6P70 - chains C and D of the 8 polymer chains in the assembly; structure by X-ray diffraction, 3.05 A resolution.

== Chain C ==
Protein: DNA-directed RNA polymerase subunit beta
Source organism: Thermus thermophilus
Notes: EC 2.7.7.6
UniProtKB: Q8RQE9 (RPOB_THET8); numbering as in UniProt (aligned over 1-1119)
Sequence (1119 residues; row label = number of the first residue in the row):
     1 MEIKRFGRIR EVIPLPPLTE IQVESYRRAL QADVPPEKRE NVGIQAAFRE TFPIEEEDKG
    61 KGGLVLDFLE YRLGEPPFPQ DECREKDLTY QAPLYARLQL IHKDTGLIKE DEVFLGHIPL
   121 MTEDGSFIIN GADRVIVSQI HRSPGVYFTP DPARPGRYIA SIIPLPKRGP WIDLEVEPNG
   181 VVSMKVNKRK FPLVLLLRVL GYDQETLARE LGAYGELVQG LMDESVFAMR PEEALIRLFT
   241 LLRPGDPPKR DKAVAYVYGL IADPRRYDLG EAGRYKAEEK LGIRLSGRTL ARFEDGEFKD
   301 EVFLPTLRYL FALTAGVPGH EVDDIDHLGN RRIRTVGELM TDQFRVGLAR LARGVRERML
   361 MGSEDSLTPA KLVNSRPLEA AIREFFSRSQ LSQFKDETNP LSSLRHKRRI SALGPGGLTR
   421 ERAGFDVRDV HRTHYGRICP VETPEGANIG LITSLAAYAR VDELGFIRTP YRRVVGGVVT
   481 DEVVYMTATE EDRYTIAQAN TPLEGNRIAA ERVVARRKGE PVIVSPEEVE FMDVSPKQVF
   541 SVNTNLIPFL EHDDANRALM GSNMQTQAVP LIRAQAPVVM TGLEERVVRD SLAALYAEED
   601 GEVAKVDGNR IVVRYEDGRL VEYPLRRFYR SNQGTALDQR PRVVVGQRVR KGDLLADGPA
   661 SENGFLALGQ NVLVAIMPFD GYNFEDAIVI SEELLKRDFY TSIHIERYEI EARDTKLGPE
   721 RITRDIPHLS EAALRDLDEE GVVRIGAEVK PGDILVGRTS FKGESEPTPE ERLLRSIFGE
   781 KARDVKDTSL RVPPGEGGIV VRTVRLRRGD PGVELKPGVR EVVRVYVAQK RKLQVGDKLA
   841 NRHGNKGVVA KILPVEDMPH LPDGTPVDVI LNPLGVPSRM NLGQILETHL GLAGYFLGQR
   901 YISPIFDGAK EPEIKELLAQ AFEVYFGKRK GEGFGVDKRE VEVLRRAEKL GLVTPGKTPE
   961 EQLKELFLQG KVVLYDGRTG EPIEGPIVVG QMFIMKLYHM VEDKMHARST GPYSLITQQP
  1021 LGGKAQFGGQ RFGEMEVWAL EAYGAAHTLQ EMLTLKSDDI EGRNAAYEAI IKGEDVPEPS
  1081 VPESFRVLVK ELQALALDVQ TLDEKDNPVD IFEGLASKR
Disordered / not traced: 57-63, 1119

== Chain D ==
Protein: DNA-directed RNA polymerase subunit beta'
Source organism: Thermus thermophilus
Notes: EC 2.7.7.6
UniProtKB: Q8RQE8 (RPOC_THET8); residues 1-1524 here = UniProt positions 1-1524
Sequence (1524 residues; row label = number of the first residue in the row):
     1 MKKEVRKVRI ALASPEKIRS WSYGEVEKPE TINYRTLKPE RDGLFDERIF GPIKDYECAC
    61 GKYKRQRFEG KVCERCGVEV TKSIVRRYRM GHIELATPAA HIWFVKDVPS KIGTLLDLSA
   121 TELEQVLYFS KYIVLDPKGA ILNGVPVEKR QLLTDEEYRE LRYGKQETYP LPPGVDALVK
   181 DGEEVVKGQE LAPGVVSRLD GVALYRFPRR VRVEYVKKER AGLRLPLAAW VEKEAYKPGE
   241 ILAELPEPYL FRAEEEGVVE LKELEEGAFL VLRREDEPVA TYFLPVGMTP LVVHGEIVEK
   301 GQPLAEAKGL LRMPRQVRAA QVEAEEEGET VYLTLFLEWT EPKDYRVQPH MNVVVPEGAR
   361 VEAGDKIVAA IDPEEEVIAE AEGVVHLHEP ASILVVKARV YPFEDDVEVS TGDRVAPGDV
   421 LADGGKVKSD VYGRVEVDLV RNVVRVVESY DIDARMGAEA IQQLLKELDL EALEKELLEE
   481 MKHPSRARRA KARKRLEVVR AFLDSGNRPE WMILEAVPVL PPDLRPMVQV DGGRFATSDL
   541 NDLYRRLINR NNRLKKLLAQ GAPEIIIRNE KRMLQEAVDA LLDNGRRGAP VTNPGSDRPL
   601 RSLTDILSGK QGRFRQNLLG KRVDYSGRSV IVVGPQLKLH QCGLPKRMAL ELFKPFLLKK
   661 MEEKGIAPNV KAARRMLERQ RDIKDEVWDA LEEVIHGKVV LLNRAPTLHR LGIQAFQPVL
   721 VEGQSIQLHP LVCEAFNADF DGDQMAVHVP LSSFAQAEAR IQMLSAHNLL SPASGEPLAK
   781 PSRDIILGLY YITQVRKEKK GAGLEFATPE EALAAHERGE VALNAPIKVA GRETSVGRLK
   841 YVFANPDEAL LAVAHGIVDL QDVVTVRYMG KRLETSPGRI LFARIVAEAV EDEKVAWELI
   901 QLDVPQEKNS LKDLVYQAFL RLGMEKTARL LDALKYYGFT FSTTSGITIG IDDAVIPEEK
   961 KQYLEEADRK LLQIEQAYEM GFLTDRERYD QILQLWTETT EKVTQAVFKN FEENYPFNPL
  1021 YVMAQSGARG NPQQIRQLCG LRGLMQKPSG ETFEVPVRSS FREGLTVLEY FISSHGARKG
  1081 GADTALRTAD SGYLTRKLVD VTHEIVVREA DCGTTNYISV PLFQPDEVTR SLRLRKRADI
  1141 EAGLYGRVLA REVEVLGVRL EEGRYLSMDD VHLLIKAAEA GEIQEVPVRS PLTCQTRYGV
  1201 CQKCYGYDLS MARPVSIGEA VGIVAAQSIG EPGTQLTMRT FHTGGVAGAA DITQGLPRVI
  1261 ELFEARRPKA KAVISEIDGV VRIEETEEKL SVFVESEGFS KEYKLPKEAR LLVKDGDYVE
  1321 AGQPLTRGAI DPHQLLEAKG PEAVERYLVE EIQKVYRAQG VKLHDKHIEI VVRQMMKYVE
  1381 VTDPGDSRLL EGQVLEKWDV EALNERLIAE GKTPVAWKPL LMGVTKSALS TKSWLSAASF
  1441 QNTTHVLTEA AIAGKKDELI GLKENVILGR LIPAGTGSDF VRFTQVVDQK TLKAIEEARK
  1501 EAVEAKERPA ARRGVKREQP GKQA
Disordered / not traced: 1-2, 1239-1252, 1503-1524
Metal / ion sites: Zn2+ site 1: C58, C60, C73, C76; Mg2+ site 1: D739, D741, D743; Mg2+ site 2: K840 (shared with 1 residue of chain B); Zn2+ site 2: C1112, C1194, C1201, C1204

== Chain C / chain D interface ==
Residue-residue contacts (396; chain C residue first):
  F425(C) - K1079(D)
  F425(C) - D1083(D)
  F425(C) - L1086(D)  hydrophobic
  R428(C) - R1078(D)  hydrogen bond (backbone-side chain)
  R428(C) - L1086(D)
  D429(C) - P1048(D)
  D429(C) - R1078(D)
  D429(C) - K1079(D)  salt bridge
  V430(C) - P1048(D)
  V430(C) - F1071(D)  hydrophobic
  V430(C) - S1074(D)
  V430(C) - H1075(D)  hydrogen bond (backbone-side chain)
  V430(C) - R1078(D)
  H431(C) - F1071(D)
  R432(C) - F1071(D)
  Y435(C) - F1071(D)  hydrophobic
  C439(C) - R1078(D)
  P440(C) - S1074(D)
  P440(C) - R1078(D)  hydrogen bond (backbone-side chain)
  T443(C) - R1078(D)
  G446(C) - A1085(D)
  I449(C) - R1078(D)
  I449(C) - G1081(D)
  I449(C) - A1082(D)
  G450(C) - R1078(D)
  Q498(C) - V1067(D)
  Q498(C) - L1068(D)
  R516(C) - L1068(D)
  P521(C) - V1055(D)  hydrophobic
  P521(C) - L1068(D)  hydrophobic
  V539(C) - V1067(D)  hydrophobic
  F540(C) - Y1070(D)  hydrophobic
  L550(C) - Y1070(D)
  E551(C) - G1064(D)
  E551(C) - L1065(D)  hydrogen bond (backbone-backbone)
  H552(C) - F1061(D)  hydrogen bond (side chain-backbone)
  H552(C) - R1062(D)  hydrogen bond (side chain-backbone)
  H552(C) - E1063(D)
  H552(C) - G1064(D)
  D553(C) - Y1070(D)  hydrogen bond (backbone-side chain)
  D554(C) - R1042(D)  salt bridge
  D554(C) - F1061(D)
  D554(C) - Y1070(D)
  A555(C) - Y1070(D)
  A558(C) - Y1070(D)
  I676(C) - I947(D)
  I676(C) - T948(D)  hydrogen bond (backbone-side chain)
  M677(C) - T943(D)
  M677(C) - I947(D)
  P678(C) - D784(D)
  P678(C) - S942(D)
  P678(C) - T943(D)
  P678(C) - I947(D)
  F679(C) - T943(D)
  D680(C) - P635(D)
  D680(C) - F939(D)
  D680(C) - T940(D)
  D680(C) - T943(D)  hydrogen bond (backbone-side chain)
  G681(C) - V633(D)
  G681(C) - P635(D)
  G681(C) - F939(D)
  Y682(C) - V633(D)
  Y682(C) - P635(D)
  Y682(C) - Q636(D)
  F684(C) - V633(D)  hydrophobic
  F684(C) - P730(D)
  F684(C) - F740(D)
  F684(C) - S782(D)
  F684(C) - R783(D)
  F684(C) - D784(D)
  F684(C) - F939(D)  hydrophobic
  E685(C) - D739(D)
  E685(C) - F740(D)  hydrogen bond (backbone-backbone)
  E685(C) - R783(D)  salt bridge
  E685(C) - R1029(D)  salt bridge
  D686(C) - F740(D)
  A687(C) - V633(D)  hydrophobic
  A687(C) - F740(D)  hydrophobic
  R713(C) - Q529(D)
  R713(C) - D531(D)
  R713(C) - G532(D)
  R713(C) - G533(D)
  K716(C) - R35(D)  hydrogen bond (side chain-backbone)
  K716(C) - L37(D)
  R735(C) - R681(D)
  E748(C) - R681(D)  hydrogen bond (backbone-side chain)
  K750(C) - R681(D)
  P751(C) - E678(D)
  P751(C) - R679(D)
  P751(C) - Q680(D)  hydrogen bond (backbone-backbone)
  G752(C) - E678(D)
  D753(C) - R679(D)  salt bridge
  D753(C) - R681(D)  salt bridge
  E766(C) - K64(D)
  P769(C) - R65(D)
  R772(C) - R65(D)
  Q834(C) - Q724(D)  hydrogen bond
  V835(C) - V632(D)  hydrophobic
  V835(C) - S725(D)  hydrogen bond (backbone-side chain)
  G836(C) - V630(D)
  G836(C) - S725(D)
  K838(C) - D741(D)
  K846(C) - D741(D)
  G847(C) - F740(D)
  G847(C) - D741(D)
  V848(C) - I631(D)
  V848(C) - V632(D)  hydrophobic
  V848(C) - F740(D)  hydrogen bond (backbone-backbone)
  V848(C) - G742(D)
  V849(C) - V632(D)
  A850(C) - V632(D)  hydrophobic
  A850(C) - V633(D)  hydrophobic
  N872(C) - D784(D)  hydrogen bond
  P873(C) - I947(D)
  P873(C) - I949(D)
  L874(C) - R783(D)
  L874(C) - D784(D)
  L874(C) - M1023(D)  hydrophobic
  L874(C) - R1029(D)  hydrogen bond (backbone-side chain)
  V876(C) - I949(D)  hydrophobic
  P877(C) - I949(D)
  P877(C) - L1020(D)  hydrophobic
  P877(C) - M1023(D)  hydrophobic
  P877(C) - R1029(D)
  S878(C) - R1029(D)
  S878(C) - Q1034(D)
  R879(C) - R1029(D)
  M880(C) - Q1037(D)
  M880(C) - F1061(D)  hydrophobic
  L882(C) - L1038(D)  hydrophobic
  I885(C) - I949(D)
  I885(C) - G950(D)
  I885(C) - I951(D)
  L886(C) - I951(D)  hydrophobic
  H889(C) - G950(D)
  H889(C) - I951(D)  hydrogen bond (side chain-backbone)
  F906(C) - L1065(D)
  F906(C) - T1066(D)
  F906(C) - V1067(D)
  F906(C) - Y1070(D)  hydrophobic
  E911(C) - I951(D)
  E911(C) - D952(D)
  E911(C) - R1062(D)  salt bridge
  K915(C) - D952(D)  salt bridge
  R945(C) - D859(D)  salt bridge
  R946(C) - Y791(D)  hydrogen bond
  R946(C) - R796(D)
  R946(C) - D859(D)  salt bridge
  R946(C) - Q861(D)  hydrogen bond
  K949(C) - R796(D)
  K949(C) - E798(D)  salt bridge
  L950(C) - Y1015(D)
  L950(C) - F1017(D)  hydrophobic
  Q969(C) - D952(D)
  K971(C) - T948(D)
  K971(C) - D953(D)  salt bridge
  I983(C) - T943(D)
  I983(C) - T944(D)
  I983(C) - G946(D)
  E984(C) - Y791(D)  hydrogen bond
  E984(C) - T944(D)  hydrogen bond (backbone-backbone)
  E984(C) - S945(D)
  G985(C) - G946(D)
  P986(C) - T948(D)
  I987(C) - G946(D)
  I987(C) - I947(D)
  I987(C) - T948(D)
  V988(C) - T948(D)  hydrogen bond (backbone-side chain)
  V988(C) - I949(D)
  V988(C) - G950(D)
  V1001(C) - S629(D)
  V1001(C) - V630(D)  hydrophobic
  V1001(C) - Q724(D)
  V1001(C) - S725(D)
  E1002(C) - Q724(D)
  K1004(C) - R628(D)
  K1004(C) - Q744(D)
  M1005(C) - R628(D)
  M1005(C) - S629(D)
  M1005(C) - M648(D)  hydrophobic
  M1005(C) - Q724(D)
  H1006(C) - G627(D)
  H1006(C) - R628(D)  hydrogen bond (backbone-backbone)
  A1007(C) - S626(D)
  A1007(C) - G627(D)
  A1007(C) - M648(D)
  A1007(C) - E651(D)
  A1007(C) - L652(D)  hydrophobic
  R1008(C) - D624(D)  salt bridge
  R1008(C) - Y625(D)  hydrogen bond (backbone-backbone)
  R1008(C) - S626(D)  hydrogen bond (backbone-backbone)
  R1008(C) - E651(D)
  R1008(C) - L652(D)
  S1009(C) - D624(D)
  S1009(C) - Y625(D)  hydrogen bond (backbone-backbone)
  S1009(C) - E651(D)  hydrogen bond
  S1009(C) - K654(D)
  T1010(C) - D624(D)
  Y1013(C) - D624(D)  hydrogen bond
  L1015(C) - R87(D)  hydrogen bond (backbone-side chain)
  L1015(C) - V528(D)  hydrophobic
  I1016(C) - R87(D)  hydrogen bond (backbone-side chain)
  I1016(C) - D523(D)
  I1016(C) - L524(D)
  I1016(C) - P526(D)
  I1016(C) - R613(D)
  T1017(C) - R613(D)
  T1017(C) - N617(D)
  Q1018(C) - R87(D)
  Q1019(C) - N617(D)  hydrogen bond (side chain-backbone)
  Q1019(C) - K621(D)
  P1020(C) - R622(D)
  P1020(C) - V623(D)
  P1020(C) - D624(D)
  L1021(C) - R622(D)
  G1022(C) - R622(D)
  F1027(C) - E651(D)
  G1029(C) - R622(D)  hydrogen bond (backbone-side chain)
  G1029(C) - V623(D)
  G1029(C) - S626(D)
  Q1030(C) - R622(D)
  Q1030(C) - V623(D)  hydrogen bond (backbone-backbone)
  Q1030(C) - S626(D)  hydrogen bond (backbone-side chain)
  Q1030(C) - G627(D)
  Q1030(C) - R628(D)  hydrogen bond
  R1031(C) - R615(D)
  R1031(C) - Q616(D)  hydrogen bond (side chain-backbone)
  R1031(C) - G620(D)  hydrogen bond (side chain-backbone)
  R1031(C) - K621(D)
  R1031(C) - R622(D)
  F1032(C) - G620(D)
  F1032(C) - K621(D)  hydrogen bond (backbone-backbone)
  F1032(C) - I713(D)  hydrophobic
  F1032(C) - H748(D)
  E1034(C) - R615(D)  salt bridge
  E1034(C) - L619(D)
  E1034(C) - R1096(D)  salt bridge
  M1035(C) - T707(D)
  E1036(C) - N703(D)
  E1036(C) - T707(D)  hydrogen bond
  V1037(C) - L619(D)
  W1038(C) - V1099(D)
  W1038(C) - I1223(D)
  W1038(C) - Q1227(D)
  A1039(C) - T707(D)
  A1039(C) - R710(D)
  A1039(C) - I713(D)  hydrophobic
  A1039(C) - Q1227(D)
  L1040(C) - M763(D)  hydrophobic
  E1041(C) - A1220(D)
  E1041(C) - I1223(D)
  E1041(C) - L1462(D)
  E1041(C) - V1466(D)
  E1041(C) - I1472(D)
  A1042(C) - R710(D)  hydrogen bond (backbone-side chain)
  A1042(C) - I1223(D)  hydrophobic
  A1042(C) - V1224(D)  hydrophobic
  A1042(C) - Q1227(D)
  Y1043(C) - R710(D)  hydrogen bond (side chain-backbone)
  Y1043(C) - L711(D)
  Y1043(C) - I713(D)  hydrogen bond (side chain-backbone)
  Y1043(C) - Q714(D)
  Y1043(C) - Q762(D)  hydrogen bond (backbone-side chain)
  Y1043(C) - M763(D)  hydrophobic
  Y1043(C) - N768(D)
  G1044(C) - Q762(D)  hydrogen bond (backbone-side chain)
  G1044(C) - G1475(D)
  G1044(C) - T1476(D)  hydrogen bond (backbone-backbone)
  A1045(C) - E758(D)
  A1045(C) - Q762(D)
  A1045(C) - M763(D)  hydrophobic
  A1046(C) - E758(D)  hydrogen bond (backbone-side chain)
  A1046(C) - L1471(D)
  A1046(C) - I1472(D)  hydrophobic
  A1046(C) - A1474(D)
  A1046(C) - T1476(D)  hydrogen bond (backbone-side chain)
  A1046(C) - G1477(D)
  H1047(C) - F754(D)
  H1047(C) - E758(D)  salt bridge
  H1047(C) - L1471(D)
  H1047(C) - T1476(D)  hydrogen bond
  T1048(C) - A755(D)  hydrogen bond (side chain-backbone)
  T1048(C) - E758(D)  hydrogen bond
  L1049(C) - I1472(D)  hydrophobic
  Q1050(C) - G1469(D)  hydrogen bond (side chain-backbone)
  Q1050(C) - R1470(D)
  Q1050(C) - L1471(D)
  E1051(C) - P750(D)
  E1051(C) - L751(D)  hydrogen bond (side chain-backbone)
  E1051(C) - S752(D)  hydrogen bond (side chain-backbone)
  E1051(C) - A755(D)
  M1052(C) - K621(D)
  M1052(C) - V623(D)
  M1052(C) - H748(D)
  L1053(C) - K621(D)
  L1053(C) - V1466(D)  hydrophobic
  T1054(C) - G1469(D)
  L1055(C) - D624(D)
  K1056(C) - V623(D)
  K1056(C) - D624(D)  hydrogen bond (backbone-backbone)
  K1056(C) - Y625(D)
  K1056(C) - H748(D)
  K1056(C) - V749(D)  hydrogen bond (side chain-backbone)
  K1056(C) - L751(D)
  S1057(C) - K621(D)
  S1057(C) - R622(D)  hydrogen bond (side chain-backbone)
  D1058(C) - K621(D)
  Y1067(C) - L658(D)
  Y1067(C) - R674(D)  hydrogen bond
  I1070(C) - Y625(D)
  I1070(C) - P655(D)  hydrophobic
  I1070(C) - F656(D)
  I1070(C) - K659(D)
  I1071(C) - P655(D)
  I1071(C) - K659(D)
  I1071(C) - V670(D)
  D1075(C) - S752(D)
  D1075(C) - S753(D)  hydrogen bond
  V1076(C) - S752(D)
  P1082(C) - L1468(D)
  E1083(C) - R87(D)  salt bridge
  E1083(C) - Y88(D)  hydrogen bond
  S1084(C) - L618(D)
  F1085(C) - I1467(D)
  F1085(C) - L1468(D)  hydrophobic
  R1086(C) - Y88(D)
  V1087(C) - L524(D)  hydrophobic
  V1087(C) - R613(D)
  L1088(C) - L607(D)  hydrophobic
  L1088(C) - F614(D)  hydrophobic
  K1090(C) - Y88(D)  hydrogen bond (side chain-backbone)
  K1090(C) - M90(D)
  K1090(C) - L520(D)
  K1090(C) - L524(D)
  E1091(C) - L520(D)
  E1091(C) - I606(D)
  E1091(C) - R613(D)  salt bridge
  L1092(C) - L607(D)  hydrophobic
  L1092(C) - L1447(D)  hydrophobic
  Q1093(C) - W21(D)
  Q1093(C) - M90(D)
  Q1093(C) - P518(D)
  A1094(C) - M90(D)
  A1094(C) - P518(D)  hydrophobic
  A1094(C) - L520(D)  hydrophobic
  A1094(C) - Y544(D)
  A1094(C) - L582(D)
  A1094(C) - L603(D)
  L1095(C) - H101(D)  hydrogen bond (backbone-side chain)
  L1095(C) - W103(D)  hydrophobic
  L1095(C) - L582(D)  hydrophobic
  L1095(C) - L603(D)  hydrophobic
  L1095(C) - L607(D)  hydrophobic
  A1096(C) - A13(D)  hydrogen bond (backbone-backbone)
  A1096(C) - H101(D)
  A1096(C) - L514(D)  hydrophobic
  L1097(C) - A11(D)
  L1097(C) - W21(D)
  L1097(C) - W103(D)  hydrophobic
  L1097(C) - A1451(D)  hydrophobic
  D1098(C) - R9(D)
  D1098(C) - I10(D)
  D1098(C) - A11(D)  hydrogen bond (backbone-backbone)
  D1098(C) - K17(D)  salt bridge
  D1098(C) - W21(D)
  V1099(C) - R9(D)
  V1099(C) - I10(D)  hydrophobic
  Q1100(C) - V8(D)
  Q1100(C) - R9(D)  hydrogen bond (backbone-backbone)
  T1101(C) - K7(D)
  L1102(C) - V5(D)
  L1102(C) - R6(D)  hydrogen bond (backbone-backbone)
  L1102(C) - K7(D)  hydrogen bond (backbone-backbone)
  L1102(C) - R9(D)
  L1102(C) - K1456(D)
  D1103(C) - E4(D)
  D1103(C) - K7(D)
  E1104(C) - K3(D)  salt bridge
  E1104(C) - R6(D)
  E1104(C) - K7(D)
  D1106(C) - K7(D)  salt bridge
  D1106(C) - K1456(D)  salt bridge
  V1109(C) - V5(D)  hydrophobic
  F1112(C) - Y88(D)  hydrophobic
  L1115(C) - Y23(D)  hydrogen bond (backbone-side chain)
  L1115(C) - K82(D)
  L1115(C) - I84(D)  hydrophobic
  L1115(C) - V85(D)  hydrophobic
  L1115(C) - R89(D)  hydrogen bond (backbone-side chain)
  A1116(C) - Y23(D)
  A1116(C) - Y88(D)  hydrophobic
  S1117(C) - Y23(D)  hydrogen bond (backbone-side chain)
  K1118(C) - R19(D)  hydrogen bond (side chain-backbone)
  K1118(C) - S20(D)  hydrogen bond (side chain-backbone)
  K1118(C) - S22(D)  hydrogen bond (side chain-backbone)
  K1118(C) - Y23(D)
Also at the interface, not in a pair above, chain C (185 interface residues in all): H434, V441, A447, T453, V514, E520, P536, N556, E711, A732, D736, E764, G951, L968, R978, G1011, G1033, K1072, G1073, I1111
Also at the interface, not in a pair above, chain D (203 interface residues in all): L12, I18, K54, F104, P521, T604, P645, R647, L701, L708, C733, A746, L787, L860, A1028, K1047, F1053, I1072, A1077, T1095, M1238, W1434

== Overview ==
185 residues of chain C face 203 of chain D across their interface; the contacts include 74 hydrogen bonds and
22 salt bridges. Among the polar pairs are D429(C)-K1079(D), D554(C)-R1042(D) and E685(C)-R783(D). C58(D),
C60(D), C73(D) and C76(D) form the Zn2+ site 1.
Here chain C is DNA-directed RNA polymerase subunit beta and chain D is DNA-directed RNA polymerase subunit
beta', both from Thermus thermophilus. Entry 6P70 (X-ray crystal structure of bacterial RNA polymerase and
pyrBI promoter complex) was determined by X-ray diffraction, deposited together with 6OVR, 6OVY, 6OW3, 6OY5,
6OY6, 6OY7 and 6P71.
